Entry 6W43 (X-ray diffraction, 1.99 A resolution); this record covers chains A and V of the 4 polymer chains in the assembly.

# Chain A
Protein: DNA-(apurinic or apyrimidinic site) lyase
Source organism: Homo sapiens
Notes: EC 3.1.-.-, 4.2.99.18
UniProt: P27695 (APEX1_HUMAN); residues 43-318 here = UniProt positions 43-318
Amino-acid sequence (276 residues; numbered 43 to 318; the number before each row is that of its first residue):
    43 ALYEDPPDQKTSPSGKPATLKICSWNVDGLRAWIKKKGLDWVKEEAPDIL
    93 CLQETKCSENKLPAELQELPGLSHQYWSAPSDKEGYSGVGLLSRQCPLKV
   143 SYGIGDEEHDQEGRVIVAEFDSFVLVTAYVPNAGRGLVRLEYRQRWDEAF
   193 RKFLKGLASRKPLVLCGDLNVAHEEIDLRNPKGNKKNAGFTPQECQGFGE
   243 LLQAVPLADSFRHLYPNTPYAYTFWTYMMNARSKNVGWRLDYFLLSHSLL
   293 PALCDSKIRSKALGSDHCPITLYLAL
Construct notes: engineered mutation Cys-237 (Arg in P27695)
Bound ions: Mg2+: Glu-96 (shared with 1 residue of chain D; 1 residue of chain P)

# Chain V
Molecule: 21-nt DNA strand
Sequence (21 nucleotides; numbered 1 to 21; the number before each row is that of its first residue):
     1 GGATCCGTCGGGCGCATCAGC

# Chain A / chain V interface
Pairs across the interface (23):
  Asp-70(A) / DG14(V)  sugar contact
  Gly-71(A) / DG14(V)  phosphate contact
  Gly-71(A) / DC15(V)  phosphate contact
  Leu-72(A) / DC15(V)  phosphate contact
  Arg-73(A) / DC15(V)  hydrogen bond to the phosphate
  Arg-73(A) / DA16(V)  salt bridge to the phosphate
  Ala-74(A) / DG14(V)  sugar contact
  Ala-74(A) / DC15(V)  hydrogen bond to the phosphate
  Lys-78(A) / DG14(V)  salt bridge to the phosphate
  Lys-98(A) / DG14(V)  base contact
  Lys-98(A) / DC15(V)  sugar contact
  Glu-126(A) / DA16(V)  phosphate contact
  Gly-127(A) / DC15(V)  phosphate contact
  Tyr-128(A) / DG14(V)  base contact
  Arg-177(A) / DG10(V)  base contact
  Arg-177(A) / DG11(V)  hydrogen bond to the base
  Lys-224(A) / DC5(V)  salt bridge to the phosphate
  Lys-228(A) / DG7(V)  salt bridge to the phosphate
  Tyr-269(A) / DG12(V)  base contact
  Tyr-269(A) / DC13(V)  sugar contact
  Met-270(A) / DG11(V)  base contact
  Met-270(A) / DG12(V)  sugar contact
  Met-271(A) / DG10(V)  base contact

# Overview
The interface between chain A and chain V involves 16 residues on one side and 9 on the other; the contacts
include 3 hydrogen bonds and 4 salt bridges. Among the polar pairs are Arg-177(A)/DG11(V), Arg-73(A)/DC15(V)
and Ala-74(A)/DC15(V).
Chain A is DNA-(apurinic or apyrimidinic site) lyase (Homo sapiens) and chain V is a 21-nt DNA strand; the
structure, APE1 AP-endonuclease product complex R237C, was determined by X-ray diffraction together with 6W0Q,
6W2P, 6W3L, 6W3N, 6W3Q and 6W3U from the same study.
